PDB entry 3OID | X-ray diffraction, 1.80 A resolution | chains A and B of the 4 polymer chains in the assembly

# Chain A (and B)
Name: Enoyl-[acyl-carrier-protein] reductase [NADPH]
Source organism: Bacillus subtilis
Notes: EC 1.3.1.10; chain B of this document is another copy of the same molecule, construct and numbering; everything in this record applies to it too
UniProtKB: P71079 (FABL_BACSU); residue numbers follow UniProt; this construct covers 1-250
Chain sequence (258 residues; row label = number of the first residue in the row):
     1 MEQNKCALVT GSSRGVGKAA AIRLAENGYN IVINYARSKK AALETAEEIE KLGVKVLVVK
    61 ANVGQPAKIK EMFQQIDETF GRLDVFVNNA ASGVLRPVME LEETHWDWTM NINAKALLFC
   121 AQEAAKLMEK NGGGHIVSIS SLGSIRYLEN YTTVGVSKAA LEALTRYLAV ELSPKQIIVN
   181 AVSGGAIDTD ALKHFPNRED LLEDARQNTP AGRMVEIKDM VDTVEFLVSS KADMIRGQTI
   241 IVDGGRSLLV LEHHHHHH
Not modelled in the structure: 1-2, 252-258 (chain B: 252-258)
Sequence notes: expression tag (251-258)
UniProt features mapped onto this chain:
  - active site (Proton acceptor): Tyr151, Lys158
  - binding site (NADP(+)): Ser13 to Val16, Ala36 to Ser38, Asn62, Val63, Asn89, Lys158, Ile187 to Thr189
Residues lining bound ligands:
  - NADPH (NDP; NADPH dihydro-nicotinamide-adenine-dinucleotide phosphate): Gly11, Ser12, Ser13, Arg14, Gly15, Val16, Gly17, Asn34, Tyr35, Ala36, Arg37, Ser38, Ala61, Asn62, Val63, Gly64, Asn89, Ala90, Ala91, Ser92, Ile112, Ile139, Ser140, Ser141, Tyr151, Lys158, Gly184, Gly185, Ala186, Ile187, Thr189, Asp190, Ala191, Leu192
  - triclosan (TCL): Ala91, Ser92, Gly93, Leu95, Ser141, Leu148, Tyr151, Val154, Lys158, Ala186, Ala191, Leu192, His194, Phe195

# Chain A / chain B interface
Pairs across the interface - 52 pairs, chain A then chain B:
  Arg166(A) with Leu248(B)
  Val170(A) with Leu248(B), hydrophobic; Leu249(B), hydrophobic
  Ser173(A) with Pro210(B)
  Pro210(A) with Ser173(B)
  Ala211(A) with Met234(B), hydrophobic; Arg236(B)
  Arg213(A) with Asp233(B); Met234(B); Arg236(B)
  Met214(A) with Met234(B)
  Val215(A) with Met234(B)
  Asp219(A) with Met234(B)
  Asp222(A) with Phe226(B); Lys231(B)
  Thr223(A) with Phe226(B); Ile235(B)
  Glu225(A) with Lys231(B), salt bridge
  Phe226(A) with Phe226(B), hydrophobic
  Lys231(A) with Asp222(B); Glu225(B), salt bridge
  Met234(A) with Ala211(B), hydrophobic; Arg213(B); Met214(B); Val215(B); Asp219(B); Val242(B); Asp243(B), hydrogen bond (backbone-backbone); Gly244(B), hydrogen bond (backbone-backbone)
  Ile235(A) with Thr223(B); Ile240(B), hydrophobic; Ile241(B); Val242(B), hydrophobic
  Arg236(A) with Ala211(B); Gly244(B); Gly245(B); Leu248(B)
  Gly237(A) with Leu248(B)
  Gln238(A) with Ile241(B)
  Ile240(A) with Ile235(B), hydrophobic
  Ile241(A) with Ile235(B); Gln238(B)
  Val242(A) with Met234(B); Ile235(B), hydrophobic
  Asp243(A) with Met234(B), hydrogen bond (backbone-backbone)
  Gly244(A) with Met234(B), hydrogen bond (backbone-backbone); Arg236(B)
  Gly245(A) with Arg236(B)
  Leu248(A) with Val170(B), hydrophobic; Arg236(B); Gly237(B)
  Leu249(A) with Val170(B), hydrophobic
Also at the interface, not in a pair above, chain A (31 interface residues in all): Ala169, Thr209, Ser230, Ser247
Also at the interface, not in a pair above, chain B (33 interface residues in all): Arg166, Ala169, Gln176, Thr209, Ser230, Ser247

# Summary
Chain A and chain B form an interface of 31 and 33 residues respectively, with 4 hydrogen bonds and 2 salt
bridges. Polar pairs include Glu225(A)-Lys231(B), Met234(A)-Asp243(B) and Met234(A)-Gly244(B). Chain A binds
triclosan and NADPH.
Both chains are Enoyl-[acyl-carrier-protein] reductase [NADPH] (Bacillus subtilis). Entry 3OID (Crystal
Structure of Enoyl-ACP Reductases III (FabL) from B. subtilis (complex with NADP and TCL)) was determined by
X-ray diffraction together with 3OIC, 3OIF and 3OIG from the same study.
